PDB entry 1HY2 | X-ray diffraction, 2.00 A resolution | chains B and C of the 8 polymer chains in the assembly

[Chain B (and C)]
Molecule: Streptavidin
Organism: Streptomyces avidinii
Notes: chain C of this document is another copy of the same molecule, construct and numbering; everything in this record applies to it too
UniProt: P22629 (SAV_STRAV); residues 11-139 here correspond to UniProt positions 1-129 (UniProt number = residue number - 10)
Chain sequence (129 residues; each row starts with the number of its first residue):
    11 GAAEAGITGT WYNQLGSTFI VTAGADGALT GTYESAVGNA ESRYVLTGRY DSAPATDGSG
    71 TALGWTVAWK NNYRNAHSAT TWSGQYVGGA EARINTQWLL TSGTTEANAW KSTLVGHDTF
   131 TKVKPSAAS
Disordered / not traced: 11-12, 136-139

[Interface between chain B and chain C]
Pairs across the interface - 14 pairs, chain B then chain C:
  Trp-108(B) with Trp-120(C)
  Leu-109(B) with Val-125(C), hydrophobic
  Leu-110(B) with Trp-120(C), hydrophobic
  Trp-120(B) with Trp-108(C); Leu-110(C), hydrophobic
  Lys-121(B) with Leu-124(C)
  Thr-123(B) with Leu-124(C); Val-125(C), hydrogen bond (backbone-backbone)
  Leu-124(B) with Lys-121(C); Thr-123(C); Leu-124(C), hydrophobic
  Val-125(B) with Leu-109(C), hydrophobic; Thr-123(C), hydrogen bond (backbone-backbone); Val-125(C), hydrophobic
Interface residues without a listed pair, chain B (9 interface residues in all): Leu-25
Interface residues without a listed pair, chain C (9 interface residues in all): Leu-25

[In short]
Chain B and chain C each contribute 9 residues to their interface; the contacts include 2 hydrogen bonds. The
hydrogen-bonded pair Thr-123(B)/Val-125(C) is a backbone contact.
Chain B and chain C are both Streptavidin (Streptomyces avidinii); the structure, Miniprotein mp-1 complex
with streptavidin, was determined by X-ray diffraction.
